PDB entry 4L0Y | X-ray diffraction, 2.50 A resolution | chains B and D of the 4 polymer chains in the assembly

== Chain B ==
Protein: Protein C-ets-1
Organism: Homo sapiens
UniProt: P14921 (ETS1_HUMAN); residues 296-441 here = UniProt positions 296-441
Sequence (146 residues; each row starts with the number of its first residue):
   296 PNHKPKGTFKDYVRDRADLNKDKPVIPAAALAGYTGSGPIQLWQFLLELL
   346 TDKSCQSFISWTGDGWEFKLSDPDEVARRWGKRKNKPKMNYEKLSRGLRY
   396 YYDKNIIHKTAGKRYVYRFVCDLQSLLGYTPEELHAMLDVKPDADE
Not modelled in the structure: 296-333, 438-441
Curated features (UniProtKB/Swiss-Prot):
  - DNA-binding region: Ile-335 to Val-415 (ETS)
  - region: Phe-304 to Ala-312 (Helix HI-1), Ala-323 to Thr-330 (Helix HI-2), Leu-418 to Leu-422 (Helix H4), Pro-426 to Met-432 (Helix H5)
  - modified residue: Lys-305 (N6-acetyllysine)

== Chain D ==
Molecule: 16-nt DNA strand
Sequence (16 nucleotides; row label = number of the first residue in the row):
   101 CAGAGGATGTGGCTTC

== Chain B / chain D interface ==
Pairs across the interface - 17 pairs, chain B then chain D:
  Pro-334(B) with DC113(D), phosphate contact
  Tyr-386(B) with DG103(D), hydrogen bond to the phosphate
  Arg-391(B) with DG105(D), hydrogen bond to the base; DG106(D), hydrogen bond to the base
  Arg-394(B) with DA104(D), hydrogen bond to the base; DG105(D), hydrogen bond to the base
  Tyr-395(B) with DA107(D), hydrogen bond to the base; DT108(D), base contact
  Tyr-397(B) with DA104(D), hydrogen bond to the phosphate; DG105(D), phosphate contact
  Lys-404(B) with DG103(D), salt bridge to the phosphate; DA104(D), phosphate contact
  Lys-408(B) with DG103(D), phosphate contact
  Arg-409(B) with DA102(D), phosphate contact; DG103(D), phosphate contact
  Tyr-410(B) with DA102(D), hydrogen bond to the phosphate; DG103(D), hydrogen bond to the phosphate
Other interface residues (no listed pair), chain B (11 interface residues in all): Tyr-412
Other interface residues (no listed pair), chain D (9 interface residues in all): DC101

== In short ==
The interface between chain B and chain D involves 11 residues on one side and 9 on the other; the contacts
include 9 hydrogen bonds and 1 salt bridge. Among the polar pairs are Arg-391(B)/DG105(D), Arg-391(B)/DG106(D)
and Arg-394(B)/DA104(D).
Here chain B is Protein C-ets-1 (Homo sapiens) and chain D is a 16-nt DNA strand. Entry 4L0Y (Crystal
structure of Runx1 and Ets1 bound to TCR alpha promoter (crystal form 1)) was determined by X-ray diffraction
together with 4L0Z and 4L18 from the same study.
